Entry 9FB4 (electron microscopy, 3.13 A resolution); this record covers chains A and B of the 8 polymer chains in the assembly.

[Chain A (and B)]
Protein: Large T antigen
Organism: Betapolyomavirus macacae
Notes: EC 3.6.4.-; chain B of this document is another copy of the same molecule, construct and numbering; everything in this record applies to it too
UniProtKB: P03070 (LT_SV40); residue numbers follow UniProt; this construct covers 266-627
Amino-acid sequence (362 residues; each row starts with the number of its first residue):
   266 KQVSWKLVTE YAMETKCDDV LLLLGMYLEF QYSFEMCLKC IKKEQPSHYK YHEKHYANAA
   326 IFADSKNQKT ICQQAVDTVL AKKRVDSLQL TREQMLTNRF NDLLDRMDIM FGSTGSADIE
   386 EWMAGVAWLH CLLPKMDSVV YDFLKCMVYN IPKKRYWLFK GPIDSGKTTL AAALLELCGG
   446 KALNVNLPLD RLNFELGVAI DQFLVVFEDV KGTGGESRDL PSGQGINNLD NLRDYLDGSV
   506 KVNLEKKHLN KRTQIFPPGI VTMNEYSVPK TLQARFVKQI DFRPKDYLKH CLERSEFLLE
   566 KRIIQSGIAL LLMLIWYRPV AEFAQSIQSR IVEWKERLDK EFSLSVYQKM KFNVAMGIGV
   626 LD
Residues lining bound ligands: ATP (adenosine-5'-triphosphate): Trp393, Leu397, Pro427, Ile428, Asp429, Ser430, Gly431, Lys432, Thr433, Thr434, Asn529, Arg548, Pro549, Lys550, Leu553, Lys554, Leu557, Leu564
What the authors report for this chain:
  - binding site for Chains: T: Arg456, Lys512, His513
  - binding site for ATP: Lys418, Arg498, Arg540

[Chain A / chain B interface]
Residue-residue contacts - 59 pairs, chain A then chain B:
  Asp284(A) - Arg349(B)  salt bridge
  Leu286(A) - Asp342(B)
  Leu286(A) - Ala346(B)
  Leu286(A) - Arg349(B)
  Leu287(A) - Leu353(B)  hydrophobic
  Leu289(A) - Ala346(B)  hydrophobic
  Gly290(A) - Ala346(B)
  Gly290(A) - Val350(B)
  Met291(A) - Val350(B)
  Met291(A) - Gln354(B)
  Leu293(A) - Thr343(B)
  Gln310(A) - Gln354(B)
  Asp329(A) - Lys271(B)  salt bridge
  Ser330(A) - Gln339(B)  hydrogen bond (backbone-side chain)
  Lys331(A) - Trp270(B)
  Lys331(A) - Gln339(B)
  Gln333(A) - Gln339(B)  hydrogen bond
  Lys334(A) - Asp342(B)  salt bridge
  Ile428(A) - Lys418(B)  hydrogen bond (backbone-side chain)
  Ile428(A) - Thr536(B)
  Ile428(A) - Ala539(B)  hydrophobic
  Asp429(A) - Lys418(B)  salt bridge
  Thr433(A) - Ser504(B)
  Leu440(A) - Val505(B)  hydrophobic
  Ala447(A) - Val505(B)  hydrophobic
  Ala447(A) - Lys506(B)
  Ala447(A) - Asn508(B)  hydrogen bond (backbone-side chain)
  Leu448(A) - Asn508(B)
  Asn449(A) - Tyr500(B)
  Arg456(A) - Asn458(B)
  Arg456(A) - Phe459(B)
  Arg456(A) - Glu510(B)  salt bridge
  Glu460(A) - Asn508(B)  hydrogen bond
  Glu460(A) - Lys516(B)  salt bridge
  Asp474(A) - Arg498(B)  salt bridge
  Lys476(A) - Asp495(B)  salt bridge
  Lys476(A) - Asn496(B)  hydrogen bond
  Lys476(A) - Arg498(B)
  Arg483(A) - Lys535(B)  hydrogen bond (backbone-side chain)
  Asp484(A) - Pro534(B)
  Asp484(A) - Lys535(B)  hydrogen bond (side chain-backbone)
  Asp484(A) - Thr536(B)
  Leu485(A) - Thr536(B)
  Pro486(A) - Asp495(B)
  Lys511(A) - Asn515(B)
  Lys512(A) - Glu510(B)  salt bridge
  Lys512(A) - Lys511(B)  hydrogen bond (side chain-backbone)
  Lys512(A) - His513(B)
  Lys512(A) - Leu514(B)  hydrogen bond (side chain-backbone)
  Lys512(A) - Asn515(B)  hydrogen bond (backbone-side chain)
  Leu564(A) - Ile416(B)  hydrophobic
  Leu564(A) - Pro417(B)
  Glu565(A) - Ile416(B)
  Arg567(A) - Asn415(B)  hydrogen bond (side chain-backbone)
  Arg567(A) - Pro417(B)
  Arg567(A) - Gly503(B)  hydrogen bond (side chain-backbone)
  Arg567(A) - Ile520(B)
  Gln570(A) - Pro417(B)
  Gln570(A) - Ser504(B)  hydrogen bond
Other interface residues (no listed pair), chain A (49 interface residues in all): Glu294, Gln296, Asn332, Ala437, Lys446, Asn451, Leu452, Pro453, Phe459, Val463, Glu473, His513, Leu514, Asn529, Tyr531
Other interface residues (no listed pair), chain B (42 interface residues in all): Lys347, Lys419, Leu454, Asp499, Thr518, Arg540
From the paper, about this interface:
  - specific contacts: Asp474(A)-Arg498(B)

[Overview]
Chain A and chain B form an interface of 49 and 42 residues respectively, with 14 hydrogen bonds and 9 salt
bridges. Among the polar pairs are Asp284(A)-Arg349(B), Asp329(A)-Lys271(B) and Lys334(A)-Asp342(B). The paper
describes a contact between Asp474(A) and Arg498(B). From the paper: a binding site for Chains: T at
Arg456(A), Lys512(A) and His513(A); a binding site for ATP at Lys418(A), Arg498(A) and Arg540(A).
Both chains are Large T antigen (Betapolyomavirus macacae). Entry 9FB4 (SV40 large T antigen assembly with DNA
in presence of ATP) was determined by electron microscopy together with 9EVH, 9EVP, 9F3T, 9F3U, 9F5I, 9F73 and
14 further entries from the same study.
